Entry 4WWY (X-ray diffraction, 1.70 A resolution); this record covers chains A and C.

== Chain A ==
Protein: Trypsin-1
From: Homo sapiens
Notes: EC 3.4.21.4
UniProtKB: P07477 (TRY1_HUMAN); the construct lacks a stretch of the UniProt sequence and is renumbered around it, so the offset changes along the chain: 16-34 = UniProt 24-42; 37-67 = UniProt 43-73; 69-125 = UniProt 74-130; 127-130 = UniProt 131-134; 5 more segments
Chain sequence (224 residues; row label = number of the first residue in the row; note: 10 numbers in that range are skipped by the numbering (no residue carries them; nothing is unmodelled there)):
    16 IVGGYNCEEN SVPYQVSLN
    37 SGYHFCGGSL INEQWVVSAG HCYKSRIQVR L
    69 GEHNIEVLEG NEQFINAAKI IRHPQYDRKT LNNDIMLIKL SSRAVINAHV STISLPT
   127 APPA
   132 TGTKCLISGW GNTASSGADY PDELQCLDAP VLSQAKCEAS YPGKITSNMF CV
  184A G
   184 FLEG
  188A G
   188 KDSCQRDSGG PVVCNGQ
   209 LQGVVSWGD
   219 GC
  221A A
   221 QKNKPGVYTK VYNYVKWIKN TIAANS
Differences from the reference sequence: engineered mutation His-117 (Arg122 in P07477), Arg-193 (Gly198 in P07477)
Cystine bridges: Cys-22/Cys-157, Cys-42/Cys-58, Cys-136/Cys-201, Cys-168/Cys-182, Cys-191/Cys-220
UniProt features mapped onto this chain:
  - active site (Charge relay system): His-57, Asp-102, Ser-195
  - binding site (Ca(2+)): Glu-70, Asn-72, Val-75, Glu-80
  - site: Asp-189 (Required for specificity)
  - modified residue: Tyr-151 (Sulfotyrosine)
From the paper describing this entry:
  - contacts within the chain: Trp-141/Arg-193 (hydrogen bond), Pro-152/Arg-193 (hydrogen bond)
  - mutagenesis - Y39S (5-fold), Y39S/G193R, G193R: decreased binding to Pancreatic trypsin inhibitor (chain C)
  - mutagenesis - Y39S/G193R (4-5-fold), Y39S/E74K/K97D/G193R (2-fold), Y39S/K97D/G193R (7.6-fold), G193R (10-fold): increased catalytic activity with Pancreatic trypsin inhibitor (chain C)
  - mutagenesis - Y39S, Y39S/K97D/G193R/D217H: unchanged catalytic activity with Pancreatic trypsin inhibitor (chain C)
  - mutagenesis - K97D: unchanged catalytic activity on APPI
  - catalytic residues: Ser-195 (citing earlier work)

== Chain C ==
Protein: Pancreatic trypsin inhibitor
From: Bos taurus
UniProtKB: P00974 (BPT1_BOVIN); residues 1-58 here correspond to UniProt positions 36-93 (UniProt number = residue number + 35)
Chain sequence (58 residues; each row starts with the number of its first residue):
     1 RPDFCLEPPY TGPCKARIIR YFYNAKAGLC QTFVYGGCRA KRNNFKSAED CMRTCGGA
Cystine bridges: Cys-5/Cys-55, Cys-14/Cys-38, Cys-30/Cys-51
UniProt features mapped onto this chain:
  - site: Lys-15, Ala-16 (Reactive bond for trypsin)

== Chain A / chain C interface ==
Contacting residue pairs (39; chain A residue first):
  Tyr-39(A) / Arg-17(C)
  Tyr-39(A) / Ile-18(C)
  Tyr-39(A) / Ile-19(C)  hydrogen bond (side chain-backbone)
  Phe-41(A) / Ala-16(C)
  Phe-41(A) / Arg-17(C)  hydrogen bond (backbone-backbone)
  Cys-42(A) / Ala-16(C)  hydrophobic
  His-57(A) / Cys-14(C)
  His-57(A) / Lys-15(C)
  His-57(A) / Ala-16(C)
  His-57(A) / Gly-36(C)
  His-57(A) / Gly-37(C)
  Lys-60(A) / Ile-18(C)
  Tyr-94(A) / Cys-38(C)
  Arg-96(A) / Arg-39(C)
  Lys-97(A) / Arg-39(C)
  Leu-99(A) / Cys-14(C)  hydrophobic
  Leu-99(A) / Cys-38(C)  hydrophobic
  Tyr-151(A) / Arg-17(C)
  Asp-189(A) / Lys-15(C)  salt bridge
  Ser-190(A) / Lys-15(C)  hydrogen bond
  Cys-191(A) / Lys-15(C)
  Gln-192(A) / Cys-14(C)  hydrogen bond (side chain-backbone)
  Gln-192(A) / Lys-15(C)
  Gln-192(A) / Ala-16(C)
  Arg-193(A) / Lys-15(C)  hydrogen bond (backbone-backbone)
  Arg-193(A) / Ala-16(C)
  Arg-193(A) / Arg-17(C)
  Asp-194(A) / Lys-15(C)  hydrogen bond (backbone-backbone)
  Ser-195(A) / Lys-15(C)  hydrogen bond (side chain-backbone)
  Ser-195(A) / Ala-16(C)  hydrogen bond (side chain-backbone)
  Ser-214(A) / Cys-14(C)
  Ser-214(A) / Lys-15(C)  hydrogen bond (backbone-backbone)
  Trp-215(A) / Pro-13(C)
  Trp-215(A) / Cys-14(C)  hydrophobic
  Trp-215(A) / Lys-15(C)
  Gly-216(A) / Pro-13(C)  hydrogen bond (backbone-backbone)
  Gly-216(A) / Lys-15(C)
  Gly-219(A) / Lys-15(C)
  Gly-226(A) / Lys-15(C)
Other interface residues (no listed pair), chain A (24 interface residues in all): His-40, Val-213
Other interface residues (no listed pair), chain C (14 interface residues in all): Thr-11, Gly-12, Val-34
Interface features reported in the paper:
  - residue pairs: Arg-193(A)/Arg-17(C) (water-mediated contact)

== In short ==
24 residues of chain A and 14 residues of chain C are in contact; the contacts include 10 hydrogen bonds and 1
salt bridge. Among the polar pairs are Asp-189(A)/Lys-15(C), Tyr-39(A)/Ile-19(C) and Ser-190(A)/Lys-15(C). The
authors report a water-mediated contact between Arg-193(A) and Arg-17(C). The paper reports the catalytic
residue Ser-195(A); Y39S/G193R, Y39S/E74K/K97D/G193R and Y39S/K97D/G193R of chain A, among others, increase
catalytic activity with Pancreatic trypsin inhibitor (chain C); 7 substitutions were tested in all.
Here chain A is Trypsin-1 (Homo sapiens) and chain C is Pancreatic trypsin inhibitor (Bos taurus). Entry 4WWY
(human cationic trypsin G193R mutant in complex with bovine pancreatic trypsin inhibitor) was determined by
X-ray diffraction, deposited together with 4WXV.
